Entry 8S0M (X-ray diffraction, 3.55 A resolution); this record covers chains B and A of the 3 polymer chains in the assembly.

[Chain B]
Name: Transmembrane protease serine 2
Source organism: Homo sapiens
Notes: EC 3.4.21.122
Reference sequence: O15393 (TMPS2_HUMAN); residue numbers follow UniProt; this construct covers 107-492
Amino-acid sequence (395 residues; row label = number of the first residue in the row):
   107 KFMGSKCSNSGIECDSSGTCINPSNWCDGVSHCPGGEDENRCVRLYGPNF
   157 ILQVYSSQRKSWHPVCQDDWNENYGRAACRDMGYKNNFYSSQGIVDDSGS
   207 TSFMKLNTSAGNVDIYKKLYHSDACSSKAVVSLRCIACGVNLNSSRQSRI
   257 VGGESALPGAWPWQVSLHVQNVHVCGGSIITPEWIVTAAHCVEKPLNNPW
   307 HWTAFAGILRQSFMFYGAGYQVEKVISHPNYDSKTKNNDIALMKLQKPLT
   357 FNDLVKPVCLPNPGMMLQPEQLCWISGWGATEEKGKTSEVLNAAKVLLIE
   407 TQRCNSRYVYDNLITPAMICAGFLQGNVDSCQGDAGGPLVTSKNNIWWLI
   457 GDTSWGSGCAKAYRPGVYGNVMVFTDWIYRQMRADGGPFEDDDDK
Unresolved in the structure: 107-127, 134-147, 218-219, 252-259, 493-501
Disulfide bonds: C133-C148, C172-C231, C185-C241, C244-C365, C281-C297, C410-C426, C437-C465
Glycans and other covalent adducts: N-acetylglucosamine (NAG) linked to N213
Sequence notes: engineered mutation A441 (Ser in O15393); expression tag (493-501)
What the authors report for this chain:
  - mutagenesis - R316A: unchanged binding to Spike protein S1 (chain A)
  - specificity-determining residues: D417, Y469 (by similarity / conservation)
  - conformationally variable residues (loop rearrangement, side-chain flip): G432, S463
  - catalytic residues: H296, D345 (citing earlier work)

[Chain A]
Name: Spike protein S1
Source organism: Human coronavirus HKU1 (isolate N5)
Reference sequence: Q0ZME7 (SPIKE_CVHN5); residues 1-366 here correspond to UniProt positions 307-672 (UniProt number = residue number + 306)
Amino-acid sequence (366 residues; each row starts with the number of its first residue):
     1 SGFTVKPVATVYRRIPNLPDCDIDNWLNNVSVPSPLNWERRIFSNCNFNL
    51 STLLRLVHVDSFSCNNLDKSKIFGSCFNSITVDKFAIPNRRRDDLQLGSS
   101 GFLQSSNYKIDISSSSCQLYYSLPLVNVTINNFNPSSWNRRYGFGSFNLS
   151 SYDVVYSDHCFSVNSDFCPCADPSVVNSCAKSKPPSAICPAGTKYRHCDL
   201 DTTLYVKNWCRCSCLPDPISTYSPNTCPQKKVVVGIGEHCPGLGINEEKC
   251 GTQLNHSSCFCSPDAFLGWSFDSCISNNRCNIFSNFIFNGINSGTTCSND
   301 LLYSNTEISTGVCVNYDLYGITGQGIFKEVSAVYYNNWQNLLYDSNGNII
   351 GFKDFLTNKTYTILPC
Unresolved in the structure: 1-9, 337-347
Disulfide bonds: C21-C46, C64-C117, C76-C297, C160-C240, C168-C189, C170-C259, C179-C210, C198-C212, C214-C227, C250-C261, C274-C280, C313-C366
Glycans and other covalent adducts: N-acetylglucosamine (NAG) linked to N29, N127, N148
Sequence notes: conflict V333 (Ala639 in Q0ZME7)

[Interface between chain B and chain A]
Residue-residue contacts (39; chain B residue first):
  K340(B) with Y205(A)
  T341(B) with Y205(A)
  S412(B) with Y222(A)
  R413(B) with W209(A)
  Y414(B) with R211(A); L215(A), hydrophobic; P216(A), hydrophobic
  V415(B) with W209(A); R211(A), hydrogen bond (backbone-side chain)
  Y416(B) with T203(A); W209(A); R211(A)
  D417(B) with K181(A), salt bridge; W209(A)
  L419(B) with T203(A); L204(A), hydrophobic; Y205(A)
  L430(B) with Y222(A), hydrophobic
  Q431(B) with Y222(A), hydrogen bond (backbone-backbone); S223(A), hydrogen bond (backbone-side chain); P224(A); N225(A)
  N433(B) with N225(A), hydrogen bond
  W461(B) with T203(A); L204(A), hydrophobic
  S463(B) with D201(A), hydrogen bond; T203(A)
  A468(B) with S223(A); T226(A)
  Y469(B) with R211(A), hydrogen bond (backbone-side chain); C212(A); C214(A); L215(A), hydrogen bond (side chain-backbone); T221(A), hydrogen bond; Y222(A), hydrophobic; S223(A)
  R470(B) with D199(A), salt bridge; D201(A); R211(A)
Interface residues without a listed pair, chain B (20 interface residues in all): K342, R409, G432
Interface residues without a listed pair, chain A (20 interface residues in all): V206, S213
The authors on this interface:
  - residue pairs: D417(B)-K181(A) (salt bridge), N433(B)-N225(A), S463(B)-D201(A), Y469(B)-T221(A) (hydrogen bond), Y469(B)-L215(A), R470(B)-D199(A) (salt bridge), R211(A)-V415(B), S223(A)-Q431(B)
  - interface residues, chain B: T341(B), K342(B)
  - hot spots on chain B (mutagenesis) - Y414A, L430R, W461A: decreased binding to Spike protein S1 (chain A)
  - interface residues, chain A: L204(A), V206(A), W209(A), L215(A), Y222(A)
  - hot spots on chain A (mutagenesis) - L204R, Y222A: decreased binding to Transmembrane protease serine 2 (chain B)

[In short]
Chain B and chain A each contribute 20 residues to their interface, with 8 hydrogen bonds and 2 salt bridges.
Polar contacts include D417(B)-K181(A), R470(B)-D199(A) and V415(B)-R211(A). The paper describes salt bridges
between D417(B) and K181(A) and R470(B) and D199(A); contacts between N433(B) and N225(A), S463(B) and D201(A)
and Y469(B) and L215(A) among others; a hydrogen bond between Y469(B) and T221(A). The paper reports catalytic
residues H296(B) and D345(B); Y414A, L430R and W461A of chain B reduce binding to Spike protein S1 (chain A);
6 substitutions were tested in all.
Chain B is Transmembrane protease serine 2 (Homo sapiens) and chain A is Spike protein S1 (Human coronavirus
HKU1 (isolate N5)); the structure, Crystal structure of the HKU1 receptor binding domain in complex with
TMPRSS2 and the nanobody A01, was determined by X-ray diffraction, deposited together with 8S0L and 8S0N.
